PDB entry 8UJA | X-ray diffraction, 6.00 A resolution (low resolution: residue-level contacts below are approximate; hydrogen-bond / salt-bridge calls are withheld) | chains C and E of the 8 polymer chains in the assembly

Chain C (and E):
Name: T33-fn10: engineered DrsE like sulfur reductase
From: Sulfurisphaera tokodaii str. 7
Notes: chain E of this document is another copy of the same molecule, construct and numbering; everything in this record applies to it too
Sequence (108 residues; row label = number of the first residue in the row):
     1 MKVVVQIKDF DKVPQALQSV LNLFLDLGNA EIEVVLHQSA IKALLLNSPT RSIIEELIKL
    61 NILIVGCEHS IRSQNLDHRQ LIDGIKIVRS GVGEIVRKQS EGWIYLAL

Chain C / chain E interface:
Residue-residue contacts - 33 pairs, chain C then chain E:
  Met1(C) - Val96(E)
  Met1(C) - Arg97(E)
  Val3(C) - Val96(E)
  Lys12(C) - Asp9(E)
  Gln15(C) - Gln38(E)
  Ala16(C) - Gln38(E)
  Ser19(C) - His37(E)
  Ser19(C) - Gln38(E)
  Ser19(C) - Val92(E)
  Asn22(C) - His69(E)
  Asn22(C) - Ser90(E)
  Asn22(C) - Val92(E)
  Leu23(C) - Val92(E)
  Leu23(C) - Gly93(E)
  Leu23(C) - Val96(E)
  Asp26(C) - Arg89(E)
  Asp26(C) - Ser90(E)
  Asp26(C) - Gly93(E)
  Asp26(C) - Arg97(E)
  Leu27(C) - Gly93(E)
  Leu27(C) - Val96(E)
  Leu27(C) - Arg97(E)
  Ile104(C) - Gln99(E)
  Tyr105(C) - Gln99(E)
  Tyr105(C) - Tyr105(E)
  Leu106(C) - Gln6(E)
  Leu106(C) - Val92(E)
  Leu106(C) - Ile95(E)
  Leu106(C) - Tyr105(E)
  Ala107(C) - Gln6(E)
  Ala107(C) - Tyr105(E)
  Leu108(C) - Lys8(E)
  Leu108(C) - His37(E)
Also at the interface, not in a pair above, chain C (16 interface residues in all): Leu25
Also at the interface, not in a pair above, chain E (19 interface residues in all): Ser39, Glu94, Ser100, Ala107

Summary:
The interface between chain C and chain E involves 16 residues on one side and 19 on the other.
Chain C and chain E are both T33-fn10: engineered DrsE like sulfur reductase (Sulfurisphaera tokodaii str. 7);
the structure, T33-fn10 - Designed Tetrahedral Protein Cage Using Fragment-based Hydrogen Bond Networks, was
determined by X-ray diffraction (same publication as 8UF0, 8UI2, 8UKM, 8UMP, 8UMR and 8UN1).
